3LBJ - chain E; structure by X-ray diffraction, 1.50 A resolution.

# Chain E
Protein: Protein Mdm4
From: Homo sapiens
Notes: fragment: p53 binding domain
UniProt: O15151 (MDM4_HUMAN); residues 23-111 here = UniProt positions 23-111
Sequence (90 residues; each row starts with the number of its first residue):
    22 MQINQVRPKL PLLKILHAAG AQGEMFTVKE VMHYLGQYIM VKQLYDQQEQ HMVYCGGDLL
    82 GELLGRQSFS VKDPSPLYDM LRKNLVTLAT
Unresolved in the structure: 22-24, 108-111
Differences from the reference sequence: expression tag (22)
Small-molecule neighbours:
  - WW8 (N-[(3S)-1-({6-chloro-3-[1-(4-chlorobenzyl)-4-phenyl-1H-imidazol-5-yl]-1H-indol-2-yl}carbonyl)pyrrolidin-3-yl]-N,N',N'-trimethylpropane-1,3-diamine), molecule 1: Val27, Val49, Tyr99, Asp100, Arg103, Lys104, Leu106, Val107
  - WW8, molecule 2: Met53, His54, Leu56, Gly57, Ile60, Met61, Tyr66, Gln71, Phe90, Val92, Pro95, Leu98, Tyr99

# Overview
Ligands of chain E: compound WW8.
Chain E is Protein Mdm4 (Homo sapiens); the structure, Structure of human MDMX protein in complex with a small
molecule inhibitor, was determined by X-ray diffraction (same publication as 3LBK and 3LBL).
